PDB entry 3S45 | X-ray diffraction, 1.51 A resolution | chains A and B

== Chain A (and B) ==
Protein: Protease
Organism: Human immunodeficiency virus 2
Notes: EC 3.4.23.47; chain B of this document is another copy of the same molecule, construct and numbering; everything in this record applies to it too
Reference sequence: Q9W9R3 (Q9W9R3_9HIV2); residues 1-99 here = UniProt positions 1-99
Sequence (99 residues; numbered 1 to 99; the number before each row is that of its first residue):
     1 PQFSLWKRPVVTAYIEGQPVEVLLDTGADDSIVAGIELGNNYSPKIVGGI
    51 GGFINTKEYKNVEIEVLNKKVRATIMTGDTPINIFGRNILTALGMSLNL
Bound ions: Na+ near N41 (its only coordinating residue here); Zn2+ site 1: E65 (together with imidazole); Zn2+ site 2 near D79 (its only coordinating residue here); Zn2+ site 3: L99 (together with imidazole)
Small-molecule neighbours: Amprenavir (478; {3-[(4-amino-benzenesulfonyl)-isobutyl-amino]-1-benzyl-2-hydroxy-propyl}-carbamic acid tetrahydro-furan-3-yl ester): L23, D25, G27, A28, D29, D30, I32, V47, G48, G49, I50, P81, I82, I84
Reported in the primary citation:
  - binding site for Amprenavir: D30, I32, I82
  - conformationally variable residues: D30

== Chain A / chain B interface ==
Residue-residue contacts - 89 pairs, chain A then chain B:
  P1(A) with L97(B); N98(B); L99(B), hydrogen bond (backbone-backbone)
  Q2(A) with S96(B); L97(B); N98(B), hydrogen bond
  F3(A) with S96(B); L97(B), hydrogen bond (backbone-backbone)
  S4(A) with T91(B); M95(B)
  L5(A) with T26(B); R87(B), hydrogen bond (backbone-side chain); L90(B), hydrophobic; T91(B); M95(B)
  W6(A) with R87(B), hydrogen bond (backbone-side chain); T91(B)
  K7(A) with R87(B)
  R8(A) with D29(B), salt bridge; R87(B)
  P9(A) with T26(B)
  L23(A) with G27(B)
  L24(A) with T26(B), hydrogen bond (backbone-side chain); L97(B), hydrophobic
  D25(A) with D25(B); T26(B); G27(B), hydrogen bond (side chain-backbone)
  T26(A) with L5(B); P9(B); L24(B), hydrogen bond (side chain-backbone); D25(B); T26(B), hydrogen bond (backbone-side chain); L97(B)
  G27(A) with L23(B); D25(B), hydrogen bond (backbone-side chain)
  D29(A) with R8(B), salt bridge
  I32(A) with I50(B), hydrophobic
  G49(A) with I50(B); P81(B)
  I50(A) with G49(B); I50(B), hydrogen bond (backbone-backbone); G51(B), hydrogen bond (backbone-backbone); G52(B); I54(B), hydrophobic; T80(B)
  G51(A) with G51(B); G52(B)
  G52(A) with G51(B)
  I54(A) with I50(B), hydrophobic
  L67(A) with L99(B), hydrophobic
  K69(A) with L99(B)
  T80(A) with I50(B)
  P81(A) with G49(B); I50(B)
  R87(A) with L5(B), hydrogen bond (side chain-backbone); W6(B), hydrogen bond (side chain-backbone); K7(B); R8(B); P9(B)
  L90(A) with L5(B), hydrophobic
  T91(A) with S4(B); L5(B); W6(B)
  L93(A) with L99(B)
  M95(A) with S4(B); L5(B); L97(B), hydrophobic; N98(B); L99(B), hydrophobic
  S96(A) with Q2(B); F3(B); S96(B); L97(B); N98(B), hydrogen bond (backbone-backbone)
  L97(A) with P1(B); Q2(B); F3(B), hydrogen bond (backbone-backbone); L24(B), hydrophobic; M95(B), hydrophobic; S96(B)
  N98(A) with P1(B); Q2(B), hydrogen bond; M95(B); S96(B), hydrogen bond (backbone-backbone); N98(B)
  L99(A) with P1(B), hydrogen bond (backbone-backbone); L67(B), hydrophobic; L93(B); M95(B), hydrophobic
Other interface residues (no listed pair), chain A (37 interface residues in all): V47, G48, G94
Other interface residues (no listed pair), chain B (37 interface residues in all): I32, V47, F53, I84, G94

== Overview ==
The chain A/chain B interface involves 37 residues from each chain; the contacts include 19 hydrogen bonds and
2 salt bridges. Polar contacts include R8(A)-D29(B), Q2(A)-N98(B) and L5(A)-R87(B). Bound to chain A:
Amprenavir. The paper reports a binding site for Amprenavir at D30(A), I32(A) and I82(A); conformational
variability at D30(A).
Chain A and chain B are both Protease (Human immunodeficiency virus 2); the structure, wild-type HIV-2
protease with antiviral drug amprenavir, was determined by X-ray diffraction together with 3S43, 3S53, 3S54
and 3S56 from the same study.
